Entry 1HDK (X-ray diffraction, 1.80 A resolution); this record covers chain A.

== Chain A ==
Name: Eosinophil lysophospholipase
Source organism: Homo sapiens
Notes: EC 3.1.1.5
Reference sequence: Q05315 (LPPL_HUMAN); residues 2-142 here correspond to UniProt positions 1-141 (UniProt number = residue number - 1)
Sequence (141 residues; numbered 2 to 142; the number before each row is that of its first residue):
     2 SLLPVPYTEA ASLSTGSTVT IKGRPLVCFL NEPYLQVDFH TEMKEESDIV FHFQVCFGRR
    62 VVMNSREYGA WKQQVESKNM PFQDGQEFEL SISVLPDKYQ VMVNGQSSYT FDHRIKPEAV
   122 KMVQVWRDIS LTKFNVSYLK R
Not modelled in the structure: 141-142
Metal / ion sites: para-mercury-benzenesulfonic acid Hg site 1 near Cys29 (its only coordinating residue here); para-mercury-benzenesulfonic acid Hg site 2 near Cys57 (its only coordinating residue here)
Residues lining bound ligands:
  - para-mercury-benzenesulfonic acid (PMB), molecule 1: Cys29, Phe30, Asp85, Gly86
  - para-mercury-benzenesulfonic acid (PMB), molecule 2: Glu33, Tyr35, Cys57, Arg60, Arg61

== Overview ==
Ligands of chain A: para-mercury-benzenesulfonic acid.
Chain A is Eosinophil lysophospholipase (Homo sapiens); the structure, Charcot-Leyden Crystal Protein - pCMBS
Complex, was determined by X-ray diffraction together with 1G86 from the same study.
